1Q6M - chain A; structure by X-ray diffraction, 2.20 A resolution.

Chain A:
Protein: Protein-tyrosine phosphatase, non-receptor type 1
Source organism: Homo sapiens
Notes: EC 3.1.3.48; fragment: catalytic domain
UniProt: P18031 (PTN1_HUMAN); numbering as in UniProt (aligned over 1-298)
Chain sequence (310 residues; each row starts with the number of its first residue):
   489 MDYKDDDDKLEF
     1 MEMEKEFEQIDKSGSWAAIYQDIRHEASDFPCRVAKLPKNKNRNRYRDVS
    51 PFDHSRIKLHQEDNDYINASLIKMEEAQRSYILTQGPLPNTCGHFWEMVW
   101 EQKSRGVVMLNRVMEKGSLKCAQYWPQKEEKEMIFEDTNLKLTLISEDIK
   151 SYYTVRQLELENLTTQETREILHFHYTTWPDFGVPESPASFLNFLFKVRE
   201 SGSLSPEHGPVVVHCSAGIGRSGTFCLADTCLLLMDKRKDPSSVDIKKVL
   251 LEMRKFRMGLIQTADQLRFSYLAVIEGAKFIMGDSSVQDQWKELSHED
Unresolved in the structure: 489-496, 286-298
Sequence notes: cloning artifact (489-500)
Small-molecule neighbours: P27 ({[2-(1H-1,2,3-benzotriazol-1-yl)-2-(3,4-difluorophenyl)propane-1,3-diyl]bis[4,1-phenylene(difluoromethylene)]}bis(phosphonic acid)): R24, Y46, R47, D48, V49, S118, L119, D181, F182, C215, S216, A217, G218, I219, G220, R221, M258, G259, Q262
Swiss-Prot annotation at these positions:
  - active site: C215 (Phosphocysteine intermediate)
  - binding site (substrate): D181, C215 to R221, Q262
  - modified residue: M1 (N-acetylmethionine), Y20 (Phosphotyrosine), S50 (Phosphoserine), Y66 (Phosphotyrosine), C215 (Cysteine persulfide), S242 (Phosphoserine), S243 (Phosphoserine)
  - cross-link: C215 to S216 (N,N-(cysteine-1,S-diyl)serine (Cys-Ser))
  - mutagenesis: S50 (S50A/D: No phosphorylation), D181 (D181A: Substrate-trapping mutant), C215 (C215S: Catalytically inactive mutant; abolishes sulfhydration)

In short:
Chain A binds compound P27. From UniProt: active-site residue C215, 9 substrate-binding residues and 3
mutagenesis sites.
Chain A is Protein-tyrosine phosphatase, non-receptor type 1 (Homo sapiens); the structure, The structure of
phosphotyrosine phosphatase 1B in complex with compound 3, was determined by X-ray diffraction (same
publication as 1Q6J, 1Q6N, 1Q6P, 1Q6S and 1Q6T).
